PDB entry 8C82 | electron microscopy, 3.40 A resolution | chains C and G of the 8 polymer chains in the assembly

# Chain C (and G)
Name: Serine palmitoyltransferase 2
From: Saccharomyces cerevisiae
Notes: EC 2.3.1.50; chain G of this document is another copy of the same molecule, construct and numbering; everything in this record applies to it too
Reference sequence: P40970 (LCB2_YEAST); residues 1-561 here = UniProt positions 1-561
Sequence (561 residues; row label = number of the first residue in the row):
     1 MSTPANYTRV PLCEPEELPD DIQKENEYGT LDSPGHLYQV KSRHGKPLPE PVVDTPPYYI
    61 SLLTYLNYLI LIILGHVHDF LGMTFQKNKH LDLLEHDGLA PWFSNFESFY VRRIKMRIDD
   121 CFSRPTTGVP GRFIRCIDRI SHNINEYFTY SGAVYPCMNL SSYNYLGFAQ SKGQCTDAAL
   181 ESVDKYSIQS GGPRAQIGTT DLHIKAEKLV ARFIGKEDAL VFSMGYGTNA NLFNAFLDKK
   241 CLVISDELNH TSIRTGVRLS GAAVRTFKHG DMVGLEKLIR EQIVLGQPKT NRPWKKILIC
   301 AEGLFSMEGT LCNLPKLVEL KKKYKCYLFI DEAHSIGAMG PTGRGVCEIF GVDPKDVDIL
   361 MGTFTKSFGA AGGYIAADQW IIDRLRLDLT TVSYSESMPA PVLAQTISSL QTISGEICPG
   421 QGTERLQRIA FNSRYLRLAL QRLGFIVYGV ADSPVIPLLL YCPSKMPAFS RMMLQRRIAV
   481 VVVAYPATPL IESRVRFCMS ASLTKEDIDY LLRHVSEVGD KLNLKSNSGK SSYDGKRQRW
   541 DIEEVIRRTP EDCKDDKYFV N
Unresolved in the structure: 1-7
Swiss-Prot annotation at these positions:
  - modified residue: Lys366 (N6-(pyridoxal phosphate)lysine)
  - mutagenesis: His334 (H334F: Loss of activity. No effect on interaction with LCB1), Lys366 (K366T: Loss of activity. No effect on interaction with LCB1)
Glycans and other covalent adducts: pyridoxal phosphate (PLP) linked to Lys366
Ligand contacts:
  - pyridoxal phosphate (PLP): Met224, Gly225, Tyr226, Asn229, His250, Glu302, Asp331, Ala333, His334, Thr363, Thr365
  - Q7G (2-{[(4-O-alpha-D-glucopyranosyl-alpha-D-glucopyranosyl)oxy]methyl}-4-{[(3beta,9beta,14beta,17beta,25R)-spirost-5-en-3-yl]oxy}butyl 4-O-alpha-D-glucopyranosyl-alpha-D-glucopyranoside): His76, Val77, Phe80, Met83, Thr84, Leu94, Asn105, Phe106
  - Z8A (N-[(2S,3S,4R)-1,3,4-trihydroxyoctadecan-2-yl]hexacosanamide): Leu69, Ile72, Ile73, His76, Tyr110, Tyr485, Leu490
What the authors report for this chain:
  - binding site for pyridoxal phosphate: Lys366
  - catalytic residues: Lys366 (citing earlier work)
  - binding site for Z8A: Tyr110, Tyr485
  - mutagenesis - Y485S: increased catalytic activity
  - mutagenesis - Y485S: unchanged growth
  - mutagenesis - Y110S: abolished growth
  - mutagenesis - Y110S: decreased catalytic activity

# Interface between chain C and chain G
Contacting residue pairs - 7 pairs, chain C then chain G:
  Ile283(C) with Arg292(G)
  Val284(C) with Arg292(G), hydrogen bond (backbone-side chain)
  Asn291(C) with Asn291(G); Arg292(G), hydrogen bond (backbone-side chain)
  Arg292(C) with Ile283(G); Val284(G); Asn291(G), hydrogen bond (side chain-backbone)
Other interface residues (no listed pair), chain C (7 interface residues in all): Leu285, Thr290, Pro293
Other interface residues (no listed pair), chain G (6 interface residues in all): Thr290, Pro293

# Summary
The interface between chain C and chain G involves 7 residues on one side and 6 on the other; the contacts
include 3 hydrogen bonds. Among the polar pairs are Val284(C)-Arg292(G) and Asn291(C)-Arg292(G). Chain C binds
compound Z8A and compound Q7G. From the paper: the catalytic residue Lys366(C); Y485S of chain C increases
catalytic activity.
Chain C and chain G are both Serine palmitoyltransferase 2 (Saccharomyces cerevisiae); the structure, Cryo-EM
structure of the yeast SPT-Orm1-Dimer complex, was determined by electron microscopy (same publication as 8C80
and 8C81).
